6ETW - chain A; structure by X-ray diffraction, 1.35 A resolution.

[Chain A]
Molecule: Lysine-specific demethylase 4D
Organism: Homo sapiens
Notes: EC 1.14.11.-; fragment: jmjd2d
Reference sequence: Q6B0I6 (KDM4D_HUMAN); residues 1-342 here = UniProt positions 1-342
Sequence (342 residues; each row starts with the number of its first residue):
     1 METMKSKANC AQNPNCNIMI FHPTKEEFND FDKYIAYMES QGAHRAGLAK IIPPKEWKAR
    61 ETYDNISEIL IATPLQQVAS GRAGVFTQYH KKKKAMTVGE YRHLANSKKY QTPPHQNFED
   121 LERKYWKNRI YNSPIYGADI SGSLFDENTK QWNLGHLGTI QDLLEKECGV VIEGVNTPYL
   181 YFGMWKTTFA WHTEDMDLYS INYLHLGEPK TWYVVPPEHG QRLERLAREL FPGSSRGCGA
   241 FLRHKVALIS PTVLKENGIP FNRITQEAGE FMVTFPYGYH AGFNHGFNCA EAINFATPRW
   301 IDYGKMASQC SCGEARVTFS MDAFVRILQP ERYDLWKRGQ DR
Not modelled in the structure: 1-10, 341-342
Ion coordination: Ni2+: His-192, Glu-194, His-280 (together with BX5); Zn2+: Cys-238, His-244, Cys-310, Cys-312
Ligand contacts: BX5 ([4-(2H-1,2,3,4-tetrazol-5-yl)butanoylamino]azanium): Tyr-136, Tyr-181, Phe-189, His-192, Glu-194, Ser-200, Asn-202, Lys-210, Trp-212, His-280, Asn-284
What the authors report for this chain:
  - binding site for BX5: Lys-210
  - conformationally variable residues (side-chain flip): Tyr-136

[Summary]
Bound to chain A: compound BX5. His-192, Glu-194 and His-280 form the Ni2+ site. Cys-238, His-244, Cys-310 and
Cys-312 coordinate Zn2+. The paper reports a binding site for BX5 at Lys-210; conformational variability at
Tyr-136.
Chain A is Lysine-specific demethylase 4D (Homo sapiens); the structure, Crystal structure of KDM4D with
tetrazolhydrazide compound 3, was determined by X-ray diffraction (same publication as 6ETV, 6ETG, 6ETS, 6ETT
and 6ETU).
